Entry 6YMX (electron microscopy, 3.17 A resolution); this record covers chains N and S of the 32 polymer chains in the assembly.

[Chain N]
Molecule: Cytochrome b
Source organism: Saccharomyces cerevisiae (strain ATCC 204508 / S288c)
Notes: EC 7.1.1.8
UniProt: P00163 (CYB_YEAST); residues 1-385 here = UniProt positions 1-385
Sequence (385 residues; each row starts with the number of its first residue):
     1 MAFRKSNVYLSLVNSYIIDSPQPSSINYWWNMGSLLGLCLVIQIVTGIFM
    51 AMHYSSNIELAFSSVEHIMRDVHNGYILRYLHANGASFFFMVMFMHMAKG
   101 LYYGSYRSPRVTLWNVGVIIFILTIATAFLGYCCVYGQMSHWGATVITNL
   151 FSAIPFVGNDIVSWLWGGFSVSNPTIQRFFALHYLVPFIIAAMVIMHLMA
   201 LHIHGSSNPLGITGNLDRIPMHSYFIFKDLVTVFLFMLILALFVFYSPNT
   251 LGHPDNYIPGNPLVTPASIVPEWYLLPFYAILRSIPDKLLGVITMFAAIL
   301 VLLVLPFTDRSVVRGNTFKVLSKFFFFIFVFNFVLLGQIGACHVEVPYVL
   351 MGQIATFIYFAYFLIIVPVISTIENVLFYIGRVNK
UniProt features mapped onto this chain:
  - binding site (a ubiquinone): Y16, H202
  - binding site (heme b): H82, H96, H183, H197
Bound ions: heme Fe site 1: H82, H183; heme Fe site 2: H96, H197
Residues lining bound ligands:
  - phosphatidic acid (6PH; (1R)-2-(phosphonooxy)-1-[(tridecanoyloxy)methyl]ethyl pentadecanoate): S34, G37, L38, V41, H222, S223, I226, F227, D229, L230, V233, F234
  - phosphatidic acid (7PH; (1R)-2-(dodecanoyloxy)-1-[(phosphonooxy)methyl]ethyl tetradecanoate): I42, V45, I77, L81, M237, L240, F245
  - 3-sn-phosphatidylethanolamine (8PE; (2R)-3-{[(S)-(2-aminoethoxy)(hydroxy)phosphoryl]oxy}-2-(tetradecanoyloxy)propyl octadecanoate): N27, W29, F94, M95, M97, A98, K99, Y102, Y103, F121, F278, L302, T317, K323, F326, F327, F329, V330, F331, F333, V334, Y359
  - 3-sn-phosphatidylethanolamine (9PE; (1R)-2-{[(S)-(2-aminoethoxy)(hydroxy)phosphoryl]oxy}-1-[(heptanoyloxy)methyl]ethyl octadecanoate), molecule 1: F3, N7, Y9, L10, L12, V13, I195
  - 3-sn-phosphatidylethanolamine (9PE), molecule 2: T112, N115, V116, I119, M193, I195, M196, M199
  - cardiolipin (CN3; (2R,5S,11R,14R)-5,8,11-trihydroxy-2-(nonanoyloxy)-5,11-dioxido-16-oxo-14-[(propanoyloxy)methyl]-4,6,10,12,15-pentaoxa-5,11-diphosphanonadec-1-yl undecanoate): N27, Y28, W29, M32, L35, F88, M91, V92, M95, V231, T232, L235, F236, I239
  - cardiolipin (CN5; (5S,11R)-5,8,11-trihydroxy-5,11-dioxido-17-oxo-4,6,10,12,16-pentaoxa-5,11-diphosphaoctadec-1-yl pentadecanoate): L12, V13, Y16, I17, I195, L198, M199, I226, D229
  - heme (HEM), molecule 1: W30, G33, S34, L36, G37, F89, M93, H96, M97, K99, S105, L113, W114, G117, V118, I120, F121, I190, V194, H197, L198, L201, S206, S207
  - heme (HEM), molecule 2: L40, Q43, I44, G47, I48, M50, A51, Y54, V65, R79, H82, A83, A86, F89, T127, A128, G131, Y132, C134, V135, F180, H183, Y184, P187, I190, N256, Y274
  - UQ6 (5-(3,7,11,15,19,23-hexamethyl-tetracosa-2,6,10,14,18,22-hexaenyl)-2,3-dimethoxy-6-methyl-benzene-1,4-diol), molecule 1: Y16, I17, G33, S34, G37, L40, V41, I44, I48, F49, A191, V194, L198, L201, M221, D229
  - UQ6, molecule 2: W164, L182, L185

[Chain S]
Molecule: Cytochrome b-c1 complex subunit 8, mitochondrial
Source organism: Saccharomyces cerevisiae (strain ATCC 204508 / S288c)
UniProt: P08525 (QCR8_YEAST); residue numbers follow UniProt; this construct covers 2-94
Sequence (93 residues; each row starts with the number of its first residue):
     2 GPPSGKTYMGWWGHMGGPKQKGITSYAVSPYAQKPLQGIFHNAVFNSFRR
    52 FKSQFLYVLIPAGIYWYWWKNGNEYNEFLYSKAGREELERVNV

[How chain N and chain S interact]
Residue-residue contacts - 50 pairs, chain N then chain S:
  S15(N) - W12(S)
  D19(N) - W12(S)
  D19(N) - W13(S)  hydrogen bond (backbone-side chain)
  P21(N) - W12(S)
  P21(N) - W13(S)  hydrophobic
  H202(N) - M10(S)
  H202(N) - W12(S)
  I203(N) - T8(S)
  H204(N) - T8(S)
  H204(N) - Y9(S)
  H204(N) - M10(S)
  G205(N) - M10(S)
  N215(N) - Y9(S)  hydrogen bond (side chain-backbone)
  N215(N) - M10(S)
  N215(N) - M16(S)
  N215(N) - G18(S)
  L216(N) - P19(S)
  R218(N) - M10(S)  hydrogen bond
  R218(N) - W13(S)
  R218(N) - M16(S)
  I219(N) - W13(S)
  P220(N) - W13(S)  hydrophobic
  K323(N) - Y58(S)
  F324(N) - P62(S)  hydrophobic
  F327(N) - Y58(S)
  F327(N) - P62(S)
  I328(N) - P62(S)
  I328(N) - Y66(S)
  F331(N) - V59(S)  hydrophobic
  F331(N) - P62(S)
  F331(N) - A63(S)  hydrophobic
  F331(N) - Y66(S)
  N332(N) - Y66(S)  hydrogen bond
  L335(N) - Y66(S)  hydrophobic
  L335(N) - W69(S)  hydrophobic
  Q338(N) - W70(S)
  C342(N) - W70(S)  hydrophobic
  E345(N) - N77(S)  hydrogen bond
  E345(N) - Y81(S)
  V346(N) - N77(S)
  V346(N) - L80(S)  hydrophobic
  V346(N) - V92(S)  hydrophobic
  P347(N) - Y76(S)  hydrophobic
  Y348(N) - W70(S)  hydrophobic
  Y348(N) - N74(S)  hydrogen bond
  Y348(N) - N77(S)  hydrogen bond
  M351(N) - W69(S)
  M351(N) - G73(S)
  I354(N) - W69(S)  hydrophobic
  I358(N) - Y66(S)
Interface residues without a listed pair, chain N (33 interface residues in all): S20, P109, V320, I339, A355
Interface residues without a listed pair, chain S (28 interface residues in all): G17, Q21, Q55, I61, I65, N93

[Summary]
33 residues of chain N face 28 of chain S across their interface, with 7 hydrogen bonds. Polar pairs include
D19(N)-W13(S), N215(N)-Y9(S) and R218(N)-M10(S). Ligands of chain N: cardiolipin, compound UQ6, 3 copies of
3-sn-phosphatidylethanolamine, heme and phosphatidic acid.
Here chain N is Cytochrome b and chain S is Cytochrome b-c1 complex subunit 8, mitochondrial, both from
Saccharomyces cerevisiae (strain ATCC 204508 / S288c). Entry 6YMX (CIII2/CIV respiratory supercomplex from
Saccharomyces cerevisiae) was determined by electron microscopy, deposited together with 6YMY.
